5VIT - chains A and C of the 4 polymer chains in the assembly; structure by X-ray diffraction, 2.20 A resolution.

Chain A:
Name: MdcA
Source organism: Pseudomonas aeruginosa (strain ATCC 15692 / DSM 22644 / CIP 104116 / JCM 14847 / LMG 12228 / 1C / PRS 101 / PAO1)
UniProtKB: Q9I6T0 (Q9I6T0_PSEAE); numbering as in UniProt (aligned over 1-554)
Sequence (554 residues; row label = number of the first residue in the row):
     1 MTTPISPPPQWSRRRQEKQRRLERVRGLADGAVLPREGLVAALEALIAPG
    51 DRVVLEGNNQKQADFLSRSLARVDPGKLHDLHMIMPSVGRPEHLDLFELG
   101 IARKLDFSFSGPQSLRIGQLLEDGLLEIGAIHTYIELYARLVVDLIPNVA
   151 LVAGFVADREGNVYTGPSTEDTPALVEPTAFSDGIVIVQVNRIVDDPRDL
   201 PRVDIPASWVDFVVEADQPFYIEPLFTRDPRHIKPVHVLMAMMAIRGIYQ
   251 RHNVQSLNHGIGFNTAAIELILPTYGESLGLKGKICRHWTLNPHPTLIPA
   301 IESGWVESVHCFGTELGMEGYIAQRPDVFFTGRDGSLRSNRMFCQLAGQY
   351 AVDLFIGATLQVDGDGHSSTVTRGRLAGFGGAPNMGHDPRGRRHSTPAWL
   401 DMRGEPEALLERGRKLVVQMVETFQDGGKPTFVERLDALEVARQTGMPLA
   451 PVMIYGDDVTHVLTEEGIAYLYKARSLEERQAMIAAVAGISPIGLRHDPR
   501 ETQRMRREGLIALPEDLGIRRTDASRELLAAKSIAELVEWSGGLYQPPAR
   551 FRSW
Disordered / not traced: 1-6
Ligand contacts: malonate ion (MLI): Asn59, Tyr134, Phe226, Asn292, Phe312, Arg341, Gln345, Gly381, Met385
Reported in the primary citation:
  - binding site for malonate ion: Asn59, Tyr134, Asn292, Phe312, Arg341, Gln345, Gly381
  - catalytic residues: Tyr134, Asn258, Ile261, Gly381 (proposed by the authors, not directly observed)
  - mutagenesis - R341E: abolished growth in response to malonate
  - mutagenesis - E466A, I490A, R521A: unchanged binding to MdcC (chain C)
  - mutagenesis - R500A: unchanged binding to MdcE

Chain C:
Name: MdcC
Source organism: Pseudomonas fluorescens (strain ATCC BAA-477 / NRRL B-23932 / Pf-5)
UniProtKB: Q4K4F7 (MDCC_PSEF5); residues 1-99 here = UniProt positions 1-99
Sequence (99 residues; row label = number of the first residue in the row):
     1 METLSFEFPAGQPGRGRALVGCVGSGDLEVLLEPGQPGKLSIQVQTSVNG
    51 SASRWQHLFERLFDGQTPPALLIDIHDFGATPGVVRLRLEQGFEEIGHD
Disordered / not traced: 98-99
UniProt features mapped onto this chain:
  - modified residue: Ser25 (O-(phosphoribosyl dephospho-coenzyme A)serine)
Reported in the primary citation:
  - post-translational modification sites: Ser25 (citing earlier work)
  - mutagenesis - R61A, P82A: unchanged binding to MdcA (chain A)

How chain A and chain C interact:
Residue-residue contacts (27):
  Pro235(A) with Leu87(C), hydrophobic
  Val236(A) with Leu87(C)
  Glu422(A) with Thr81(C), hydrogen bond; Gly83(C); Val84(C)
  Phe424(A) with Arg54(C); Thr81(C); Pro82(C), hydrophobic
  Gln425(A) with Thr81(C)
  Gly428(A) with Arg54(C), hydrogen bond (backbone-side chain)
  Glu465(A) with Gly83(C)
  Glu466(A) with Arg86(C), salt bridge
  Gly489(A) with Arg61(C), hydrogen bond (backbone-side chain)
  Ile490(A) with Arg54(C); His57(C); Arg61(C); Pro82(C), hydrophobic
  Gly494(A) with Arg61(C), hydrogen bond (backbone-side chain)
  Leu495(A) with His57(C)
  Pro499(A) with Asp64(C)
  Arg520(A) with Glu94(C)
  Arg521(A) with Arg86(C); Leu87(C); Glu90(C), salt bridge
  Thr522(A) with Glu90(C); Gln91(C); Glu94(C), hydrogen bond
Interface residues without a listed pair, chain A (19 interface residues in all): Leu239, Asp426, Ala524
Interface residues without a listed pair, chain C (15 interface residues in all): Leu58, Gly79
From the paper, about this interface:
  - interface residues, chain A: Phe424(A), Glu466(A), Ile490(A), Glu515(A), Arg521(A)
  - hot spots on chain A (mutagenesis) - F424A: abolished binding to MdcC (chain C)
  - hot spots on chain A (mutagenesis) - E466A, I490A: unchanged binding to MdcC (chain C)
  - interface residues, chain C: Arg61(C), Pro82(C)
  - hot spots on chain C (mutagenesis) - T81D/P82E/G83D: abolished binding to MdcA (chain A)
  - hot spots on chain C (mutagenesis) - R61A: unchanged binding to MdcA (chain A)

Summary:
19 residues of chain A and 15 residues of chain C are in contact; the contacts include 5 hydrogen bonds and 2
salt bridges. Among the polar pairs are Glu466(A)-Arg86(C), Arg521(A)-Glu90(C) and Glu422(A)-Thr81(C). From
the paper: catalytic residues Tyr134(A), Asn258(A) and Ile261(A) among others; R341E of chain A abolishes
growth in response to malonate; 9 substitutions were tested in all.
Here chain A is MdcA (Pseudomonas aeruginosa (strain ATCC 15692 / DSM 22644 / CIP 104116 / JCM 14847 / LMG
12228 / 1C / PRS 101 / PAO1)) and chain C is MdcC (Pseudomonas fluorescens (strain ATCC BAA-477 / NRRL B-23932
/ Pf-5)). Entry 5VIT (Crystal structure of a Pseudomonas malonate decarboxylase hetero-tetramer in complex
with malonate) was determined by X-ray diffraction (same publication as 5VIP and 5VJ1).
